7UR4 - chains A and B of the 9 polymer chains in the assembly; structure by electron microscopy, 3.34 A resolution.

[Chain A (and B)]
Name: Fusion glycoprotein F0
Source organism: Human metapneumovirus
Notes: chain B of this document is another copy of the same molecule, construct and numbering; everything in this record applies to it too
Reference sequence: H6X1Z1 (H6X1Z1_9MONO); residues 1-490 here = UniProt positions 1-490
Amino-acid sequence (551 residues; row label = number of the first residue in the row):
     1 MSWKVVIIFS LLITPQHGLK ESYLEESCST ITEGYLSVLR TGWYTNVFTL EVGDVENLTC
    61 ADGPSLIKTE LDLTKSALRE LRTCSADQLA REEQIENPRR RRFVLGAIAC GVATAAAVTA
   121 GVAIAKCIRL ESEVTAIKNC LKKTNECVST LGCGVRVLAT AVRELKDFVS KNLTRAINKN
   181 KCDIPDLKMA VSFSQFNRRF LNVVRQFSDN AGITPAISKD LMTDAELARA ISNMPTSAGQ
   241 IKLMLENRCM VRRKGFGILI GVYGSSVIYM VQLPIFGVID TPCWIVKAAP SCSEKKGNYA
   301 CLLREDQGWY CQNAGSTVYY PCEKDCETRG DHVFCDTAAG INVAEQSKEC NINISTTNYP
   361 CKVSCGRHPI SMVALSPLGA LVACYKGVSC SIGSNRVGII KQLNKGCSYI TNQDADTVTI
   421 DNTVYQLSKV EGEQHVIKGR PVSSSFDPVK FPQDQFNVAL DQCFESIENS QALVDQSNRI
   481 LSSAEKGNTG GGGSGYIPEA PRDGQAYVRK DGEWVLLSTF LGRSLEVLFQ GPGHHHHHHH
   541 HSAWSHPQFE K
Not modelled in the structure: 1-18, 86-102, 467-551
Sequence notes: engineered mutation Cys-84 (Val in H6X1Z1), Arg-100 (Gln in H6X1Z1), Arg-101 (Ser in H6X1Z1), Cys-110 (Leu in H6X1Z1), Cys-127 (Thr in H6X1Z1), Cys-140 (Ala in H6X1Z1), Cys-147 (Ala in H6X1Z1), Cys-153 (Asn in H6X1Z1), Pro-185 (Ala in H6X1Z1), Lys-219 (Leu in H6X1Z1), Ile-231 (Val in H6X1Z1), Cys-249 (Ala in H6X1Z1), Cys-322 (Asn in H6X1Z1), Cys-365 (Thr in H6X1Z1), Gln-453 (Glu in H6X1Z1), Cys-463 (Val in H6X1Z1); expression tag (491-551)
Disulfide bonds: Cys-28/Cys-407, Cys-60/Cys-182, Cys-110/Cys-322, Cys-127/Cys-153, Cys-140/Cys-147, Cys-283/Cys-311, Cys-292/Cys-301, Cys-326/Cys-335, Cys-350/Cys-361, Cys-365/Cys-463, Cys-384/Cys-390
Covalently attached groups: N-acetylglucosamine (NAG) linked to Asn-57, Asn-172, Asn-353
Reported in the primary citation:
  - post-translational modification sites: Asn-57, Asn-172 (citing earlier work)

[How chain A and chain B interact]
Cross-chain cystine bridges: Cys-249(A)/Cys-84(B)
Contacting residue pairs - 52 pairs, chain A then chain B:
  Leu-187(A) with Leu-187(B), hydrophobic
  Lys-188(A) with Leu-66(B); Leu-187(B)
  Ser-192(A) with Leu-66(B)
  Gln-195(A) with Leu-66(B); Thr-69(B); Glu-70(B), hydrogen bond
  Arg-198(A) with Glu-70(B), salt bridge
  Asn-202(A) with Arg-205(B)
  Lys-219(A) with Glu-80(B), salt bridge; Ser-208(B)
  Asp-220(A) with Arg-205(B), salt bridge
  Asp-224(A) with Glu-80(B)
  Glu-246(A) with Thr-83(B)
  Asn-247(A) with Thr-83(B)
  Arg-248(A) with Thr-83(B)
  Cys-249(A) with Thr-83(B), hydrogen bond (side chain-backbone); Cys-84(B), disulfide; Ser-208(B)
  Met-250(A) with Ala-211(B), hydrophobic
  Leu-303(A) with Phe-103(B), hydrophobic
  Arg-329(A) with Asn-210(B); Ala-211(B), hydrogen bond (side chain-backbone)
  Ser-364(A) with Phe-103(B)
  Arg-367(A) with Ala-459(B); Asp-461(B), salt bridge; Gln-462(B)
  His-368(A) with Phe-103(B); Tyr-359(B), hydrogen bond; Pro-360(B)
  Ile-370(A) with Phe-103(B), hydrophobic; Leu-105(B), hydrophobic
  Met-372(A) with Ile-108(B), hydrophobic
  Val-373(A) with Val-112(B)
  Leu-375(A) with Ala-116(B), hydrophobic
  Asp-421(A) with Ser-316(B); Asn-342(B)
  Thr-423(A) with Thr-337(B)
  Tyr-425(A) with Val-112(B), hydrophobic; Thr-337(B); Ala-338(B), hydrogen bond (side chain-backbone)
  Gln-426(A) with Thr-119(B); Ala-120(B)
  Ser-428(A) with Thr-119(B)
  Phe-451(A) with Phe-451(B); Pro-452(B)
  Pro-452(A) with Gln-462(B)
  Gln-453(A) with Gln-462(B), hydrogen bond (backbone-side chain)
  Asp-454(A) with Lys-362(B), salt bridge; Val-458(B)
  Phe-456(A) with Val-104(B), hydrophobic; Phe-456(B), hydrophobic
Other interface residues (no listed pair), chain A (47 interface residues in all): Val-191, Gln-206, Ile-217, Ser-218, Arg-252, Arg-253, Cys-301, Leu-302, Cys-365, Val-388, Ile-420, Asn-422, Leu-427, Lys-429
Other interface residues (no listed pair), chain B (46 interface residues in all): Leu-73, Ser-85, Ala-115, Ala-123, Ile-124, Asp-183, Val-191, Val-204, Asp-209, Ile-213, Ala-314, Ile-341, Asn-457

[In short]
Chain A and chain B form an interface of 47 and 46 residues respectively, with 1 disulfide bond, 6 hydrogen
bonds and 5 salt bridges. Polar pairs include Arg-198(A)/Glu-70(B), Lys-219(A)/Glu-80(B) and
Asp-220(A)/Arg-205(B). N-acetylglucosamine is covalently linked to Asn-57(A), Asn-172(A) and Asn-353(A). The
paper reports modification sites Asn-57(A) and Asn-172(A).
Chain A and chain B are both Fusion glycoprotein F0 (Human metapneumovirus); the structure, Cryo-EM Structure
of the Neutralizing Antibody MPV467 in Complex with Prefusion Human Metapneumovirus F Glycoprotein, was
determined by electron microscopy.
